3NM9 - chains G and E of the 16 polymer chains in the assembly; structure by X-ray diffraction, 2.85 A resolution.

[Chain G]
Molecule: High mobility group protein D
From: Drosophila melanogaster
UniProt: Q05783 (HMGD_DROME); numbering as in UniProt (aligned over 2-74)
Chain sequence (73 residues; numbered 2 to 74; the number before each row is that of its first residue):
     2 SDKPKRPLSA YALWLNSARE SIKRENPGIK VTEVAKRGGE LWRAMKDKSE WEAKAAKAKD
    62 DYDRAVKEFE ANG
Sequence notes: engineered mutation Ala13 (Met in Q05783)
Swiss-Prot annotation at these positions:
  - DNA-binding region: Pro5 to Glu71 (HMG box)
  - modified residue: Ser10 (Phosphoserine), Tyr12 (Phosphotyrosine)
Reported in the primary citation:
  - binding site for the 11-nt DNA strand: Lys6, Arg7, Leu9, Asn17, Arg20, Val32
  - binding site for the 11-nt DNA strand (chain E): Ser10, Tyr12, Thr33, Ala36, Lys37, Trp43, Arg44
  - binding site for the 11-nt DNA strand: Ser10
  - binding site for the 11-nt DNA strand: Val32, Thr33
  - binding site for the 11-nt DNA strand: Lys4, Lys60
  - self-association interface (contacts with another copy of this molecule): Glu41 to Arg44, Arg44 to Arg65
  - mutagenesis - M13A (6-fold): decreased binding to linear DNA (citing earlier work)
  - mutagenesis - M13A (9-fold): decreased binding to pre-bent (disulfide crosslinked DNA) (citing earlier work)
  - mutagenesis - M13A: decreased stability (citing earlier work)
  - binding site for the 11-nt DNA strand: Arg7

[Chain E]
Molecule: 11-nt DNA strand
Sequence (11 nucleotides; each row starts with the number of its first residue):
     1 GGCGATATCG C
Unresolved in the structure: 1

[Chain G / chain E interface]
Contacting residue pairs (5):
  Arg7(G) - DT6(E)  hydrogen bond to the base
  Ser10(G) - DG4(E)  phosphate contact
  Lys60(G) - DT6(E)  phosphate contact
  Tyr63(G) - DT6(E)  phosphate contact
  Tyr63(G) - DA7(E)  hydrogen bond to the phosphate
Also at the interface, not in a pair above, chain G (9 interface residues in all): Pro8, Ala11, Tyr12, Trp43, Val67
Also at the interface, not in a pair above, chain E (4 interface residues in all): DA5

[Summary]
Chain G and chain E form an interface of 9 and 4 residues respectively, with 2 hydrogen bonds. Among the polar
pairs are Arg7(G)-DT6(E) and Tyr63(G)-DA7(E). The paper reports a binding site for the 11-nt DNA strand at
Lys6(G), Arg7(G) and Leu9(G) among others; M13A of chain G reduces binding to linear DNA.
Here chain G is High mobility group protein D (Drosophila melanogaster) and chain E is an 11-nt DNA strand.
Entry 3NM9 (HMGD(M13A)-DNA complex) was determined by X-ray diffraction.
